Entry 5N5Y (electron microscopy, 7.70 A resolution (low resolution: residue-level contacts below are approximate; hydrogen-bond / salt-bridge calls are withheld)); this record covers chains A and I of the 18 polymer chains in the assembly.

[Chain A]
Molecule: DNA-directed RNA polymerase I subunit RPA190
Organism: Saccharomyces cerevisiae
Notes: EC 2.7.7.6
Reference sequence: P10964 (RPA1_YEAST); residue numbers follow UniProt; this construct covers 1-1664
Chain sequence (1664 residues; numbered 1 to 1664; the number before each row is that of its first residue):
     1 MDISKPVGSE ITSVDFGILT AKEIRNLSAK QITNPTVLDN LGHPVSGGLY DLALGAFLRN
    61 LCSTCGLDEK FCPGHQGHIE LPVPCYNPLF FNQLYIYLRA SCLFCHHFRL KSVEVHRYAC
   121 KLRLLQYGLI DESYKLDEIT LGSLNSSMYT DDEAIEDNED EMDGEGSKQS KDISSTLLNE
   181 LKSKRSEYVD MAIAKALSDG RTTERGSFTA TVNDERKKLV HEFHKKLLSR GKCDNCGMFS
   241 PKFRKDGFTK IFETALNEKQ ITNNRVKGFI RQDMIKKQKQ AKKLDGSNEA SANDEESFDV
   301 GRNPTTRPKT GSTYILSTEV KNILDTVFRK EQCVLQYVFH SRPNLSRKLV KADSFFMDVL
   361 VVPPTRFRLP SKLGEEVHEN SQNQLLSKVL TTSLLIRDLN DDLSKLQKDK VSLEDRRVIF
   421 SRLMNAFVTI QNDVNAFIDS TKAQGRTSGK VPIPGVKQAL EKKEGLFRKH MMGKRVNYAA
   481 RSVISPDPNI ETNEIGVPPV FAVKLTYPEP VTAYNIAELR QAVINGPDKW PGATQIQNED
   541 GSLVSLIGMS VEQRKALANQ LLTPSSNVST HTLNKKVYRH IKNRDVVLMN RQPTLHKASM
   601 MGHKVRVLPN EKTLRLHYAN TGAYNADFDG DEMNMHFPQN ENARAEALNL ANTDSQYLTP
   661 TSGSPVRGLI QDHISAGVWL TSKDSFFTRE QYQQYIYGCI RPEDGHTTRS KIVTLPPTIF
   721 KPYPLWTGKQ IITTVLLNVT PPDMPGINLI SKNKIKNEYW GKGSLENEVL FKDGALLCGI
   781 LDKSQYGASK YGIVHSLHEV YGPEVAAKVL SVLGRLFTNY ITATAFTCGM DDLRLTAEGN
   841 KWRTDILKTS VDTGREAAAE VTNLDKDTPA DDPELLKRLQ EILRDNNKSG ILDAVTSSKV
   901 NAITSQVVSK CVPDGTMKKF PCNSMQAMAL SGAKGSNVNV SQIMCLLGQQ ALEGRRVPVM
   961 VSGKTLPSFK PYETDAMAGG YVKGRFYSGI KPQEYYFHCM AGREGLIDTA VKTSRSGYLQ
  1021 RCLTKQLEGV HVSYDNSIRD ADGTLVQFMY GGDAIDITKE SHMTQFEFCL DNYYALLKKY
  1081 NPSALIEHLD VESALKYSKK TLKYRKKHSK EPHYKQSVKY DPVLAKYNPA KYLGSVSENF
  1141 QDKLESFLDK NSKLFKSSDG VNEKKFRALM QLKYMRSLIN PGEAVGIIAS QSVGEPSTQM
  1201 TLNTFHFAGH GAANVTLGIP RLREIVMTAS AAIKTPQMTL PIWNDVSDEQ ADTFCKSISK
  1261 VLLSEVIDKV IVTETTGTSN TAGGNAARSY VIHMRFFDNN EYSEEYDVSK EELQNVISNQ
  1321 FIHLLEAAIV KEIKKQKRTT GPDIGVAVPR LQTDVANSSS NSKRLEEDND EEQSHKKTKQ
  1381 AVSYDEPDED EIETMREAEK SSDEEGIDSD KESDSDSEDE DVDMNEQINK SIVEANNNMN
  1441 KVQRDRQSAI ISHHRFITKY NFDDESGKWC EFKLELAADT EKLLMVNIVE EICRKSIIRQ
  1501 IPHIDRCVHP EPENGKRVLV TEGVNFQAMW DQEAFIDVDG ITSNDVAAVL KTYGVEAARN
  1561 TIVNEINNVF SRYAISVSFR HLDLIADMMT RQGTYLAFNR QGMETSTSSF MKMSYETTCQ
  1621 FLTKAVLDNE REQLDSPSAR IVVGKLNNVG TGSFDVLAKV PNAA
Unresolved in the structure: 142-173, 274-311, 1007-1015, 1206-1212, 1277-1285, 1340-1439, 1663-1664
Curated features (UniProtKB/Swiss-Prot):
  - region: P992 to E1004 (Bridging helix)
  - binding site (Zn(2+)): C62, C65, C72, H75, C102, C105, C233, C236
  - binding site (Mg(2+)): D627, D629, D631
  - modified residue (Phosphoserine): S889, S1636
Metal / ion sites: Zn2+ site 1: C62, C72, H75; Zn2+ site 2: C102, C105, C233, C236

[Chain I]
Molecule: DNA-directed RNA polymerase I subunit RPA12
Organism: Saccharomyces cerevisiae
Reference sequence: P32529 (RPA12_YEAST); residue numbers follow UniProt; this construct covers 1-125
Chain sequence (125 residues; row label = number of the first residue in the row):
     1 MSVVGSLIFC LDCGDLLENP NAVLGSNVEC SQCKAIYPKS QFSNLKVVTT TADDAFPSSL
    61 RAKKSVVKTS LKKNELKDGA TIKEKCPQCG NEEMNYHTLQ LRSADEGATV FYTCTSCGYK
   121 FRTNN
Unresolved in the structure: 1, 68-80, 99-109, 125
Curated features (UniProtKB/Swiss-Prot):
  - zinc finger: C10 to C33 (C4-type), I82 to R122 (TFIIS-type)
  - binding site (Zn(2+)): C10, C13, C30, C33, C86, C89, C114, C117
  - mutagenesis: C10 (C10S: Severe growth defect), C13 (C13S: No effect), C30 (C30S: Limited growth defect), C33 (C33S: No effect)
Metal / ion sites: Zn2+ site 1: C10, C13, C30, C33; Zn2+ site 2: C86, C89, C114, C117

[How chain A and chain I interact]
Residue-residue contacts (65; chain A residue first):
  K756(A) - K85(I)
  K756(A) - E92(I)
  V861(A) - V67(I)
  T862(A) - V66(I)
  T862(A) - V67(I)
  N863(A) - V66(I)
  N863(A) - V67(I)
  E874(A) - V66(I)
  R878(A) - V66(I)
  R878(A) - V67(I)
  E881(A) - S65(I)
  I882(A) - V67(I)
  S905(A) - T81(I)
  V908(A) - K83(I)
  S909(A) - K83(I)
  V912(A) - K83(I)
  N937(A) - K83(I)
  V938(A) - I82(I)
  Q1199(A) - R122(I)
  T1204(A) - H97(I)
  S1264(A) - F56(I)
  E1265(A) - S58(I)
  I1267(A) - F56(I)
  D1268(A) - R61(I)
  D1268(A) - K64(I)
  K1269(A) - T51(I)
  V1270(A) - T50(I)
  V1270(A) - T51(I)
  V1270(A) - F56(I)
  I1271(A) - V48(I)
  I1271(A) - T49(I)
  I1271(A) - T50(I)
  V1272(A) - V47(I)
  V1272(A) - V48(I)
  V1272(A) - T49(I)
  T1273(A) - V47(I)
  T1273(A) - V48(I)
  E1274(A) - S6(I)
  E1274(A) - K46(I)
  E1274(A) - V47(I)
  T1275(A) - L45(I)
  T1275(A) - K46(I)
  T1276(A) - N44(I)
  T1276(A) - L45(I)
  R1288(A) - S6(I)
  F1297(A) - L60(I)
  K1482(A) - G5(I)
  K1482(A) - S6(I)
  K1482(A) - V47(I)
  V1486(A) - T49(I)
  V1486(A) - T50(I)
  V1486(A) - T51(I)
  E1490(A) - T51(I)
  E1490(A) - A52(I)
  E1490(A) - A55(I)
  E1490(A) - F56(I)
  C1493(A) - F56(I)
  R1494(A) - A55(I)
  F1570(A) - R122(I)
  R1572(A) - R122(I)
  Y1573(A) - F111(I)
  Y1573(A) - R122(I)
  A1574(A) - F121(I)
  A1574(A) - R122(I)
  I1575(A) - R122(I)
Interface residues without a listed pair, chain A (45 interface residues in all): L879, K910, A1286, E1301, A1478
Interface residues without a listed pair, chain I (35 interface residues in all): N19, N21, D53, E84, T98, K120

[Summary]
The interface between chain A and chain I involves 45 residues on one side and 35 on the other. Curated
annotation (UniProt) lists 8 Zn2+-binding residues and 3 Mg2+-binding residues on chain A; 8 Zn2+-binding
residues and 4 mutagenesis sites on chain I.
Chain A is DNA-directed RNA polymerase I subunit RPA190 and chain I is DNA-directed RNA polymerase I subunit
RPA12, both from Saccharomyces cerevisiae; the structure, Cryo-EM structure of RNA polymerase I in complex
with Rrn3 and Core Factor (Orientation III), was determined by electron microscopy together with 5O7X, 5N5Z,
5N60 and 5N61 from the same study.
